Entry 9B9V (electron microscopy, 8.10 A resolution (very low resolution: no residue pairs are listed; an interface is given only as per-side residue counts)); this record covers chains A and B of the 14 polymer chains in the assembly.

[Chain A (and B)]
Molecule: Zinc finger and BTB domain-containing protein 9
Organism: Homo sapiens
Notes: fragment: BTB domain; chain B of this document is another copy of the same molecule, construct and numbering; everything in this record applies to it too
Reference sequence: Q96C00 (ZBTB9_HUMAN); residues 17-148 here = UniProt positions 17-148
Chain sequence (176 residues; numbered -27 to 148; the number before each row is that of its first residue; numbers below 1 keep their minus sign (Met-27 is residue -27)):
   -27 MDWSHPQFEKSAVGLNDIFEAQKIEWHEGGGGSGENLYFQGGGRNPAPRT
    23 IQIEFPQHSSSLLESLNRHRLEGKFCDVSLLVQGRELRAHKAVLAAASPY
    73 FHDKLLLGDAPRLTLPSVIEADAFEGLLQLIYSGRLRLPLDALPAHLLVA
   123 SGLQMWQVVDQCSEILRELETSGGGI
Unresolved in the structure: -27 to 21, 144-148
Sequence notes: initiating methionine (-27); expression tag (-26 to 16)

[How chain A and chain B interact]
At this resolution (8 A) residue pairs are not listed: 32 residues of chain A and 32 of chain B lie at the interface.

[In short]
Chain A and chain B each contribute 32 residues to their interface.
Chain A and chain B are both Zinc finger and BTB domain-containing protein 9 (Homo sapiens); the structure,
Cryo-EM structure of the ZBTB9 BTB domain filament, was determined by electron microscopy, deposited together
with 9B9R.
